5M15 - chain D; structure by X-ray diffraction, 1.90 A resolution.

== Chain D ==
Molecule: Synthetic nanobody L2_D09, (a-MBP#3)
From: synthetic construct
Notes: antibody fragment or engineered binder
Sequence (128 residues; numbered -2 to 125; the number before each row is that of its first residue; numbers below 1 keep their minus sign (Gly-2 is residue -2)):
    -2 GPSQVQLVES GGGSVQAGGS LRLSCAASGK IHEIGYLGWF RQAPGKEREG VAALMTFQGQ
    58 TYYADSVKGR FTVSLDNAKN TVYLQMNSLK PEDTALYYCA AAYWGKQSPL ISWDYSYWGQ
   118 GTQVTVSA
Unresolved in the structure: -2 to 0
Disulfides: Cys22-Cys96

== Summary ==
Chain D is Synthetic nanobody L2_D09, (a-MBP#3) (synthetic construct); the structure, Synthetic nanobody in
complex with MBP, was determined by X-ray diffraction together with 5M13 and 5M14 from the same study.
